PDB entry 7UKP | X-ray diffraction, 2.80 A resolution | chains A and L of the 4 polymer chains in the assembly

# Chain A
Name: Integrin alpha-IIb heavy chain
Source organism: Homo sapiens
Reference sequence: P08514 (ITA2B_HUMAN); residues 1-457 here correspond to UniProt positions 32-488 (UniProt number = residue number + 31)
Amino-acid sequence (457 residues; numbered 1 to 457; the number before each row is that of its first residue):
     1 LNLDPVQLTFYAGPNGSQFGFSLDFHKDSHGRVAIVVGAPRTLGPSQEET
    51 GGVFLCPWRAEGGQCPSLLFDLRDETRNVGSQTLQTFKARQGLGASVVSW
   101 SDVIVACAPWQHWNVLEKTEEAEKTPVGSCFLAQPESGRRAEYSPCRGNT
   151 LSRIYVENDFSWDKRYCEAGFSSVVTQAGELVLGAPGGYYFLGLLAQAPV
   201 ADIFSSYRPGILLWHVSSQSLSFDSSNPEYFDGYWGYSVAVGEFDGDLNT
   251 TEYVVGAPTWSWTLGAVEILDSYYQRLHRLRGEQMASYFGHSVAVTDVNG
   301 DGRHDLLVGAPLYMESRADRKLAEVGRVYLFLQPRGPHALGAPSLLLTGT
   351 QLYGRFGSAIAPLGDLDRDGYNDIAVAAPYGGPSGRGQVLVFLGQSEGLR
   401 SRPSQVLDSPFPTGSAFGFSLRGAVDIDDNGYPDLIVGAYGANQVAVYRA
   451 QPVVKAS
Disordered / not traced: 455-457
Disulfides: C56-C65, C107-C130, C146-C167
Curated features (UniProtKB/Swiss-Prot):
  - binding site (Ca(2+)): E243, D245, D247, T250, E252, D297, N299, D301, R303, D305, D365, D367, D369, Y371, D373, D426, D428, N430, Y432, D434
  - glycosylation (N-linked (GlcNAc...) asparagine): N15, N249

# Chain L
Name: 10E5 Fab light chain
Source organism: Mus musculus
Notes: antibody fragment or engineered binder
Amino-acid sequence (214 residues; numbered 1 to 214; the number before each row is that of its first residue):
     1 DILMTQSPSSMSVSLGDTVSITCHASQGISSNIGWLQQKPGKSFMGLIYY
    51 GTNLVDGVPSRFSGSGSGADYSLTISSLDSEDFADYYCVQYAQLPYTFGG
   101 GTKLEIKRADAAPTVSIFPPSSEQLTSGGASVVCFLNNFYPKDINVKWKI
   151 DGSERQNGVLNSWTDQDSKDSTYSMSSTLTLTKDEYERHNSYTCEATHKT
   201 STSPIVKSFNRNEC
Disulfides: C23-C88, C134-C194

# How chain A and chain L interact
Contacting residue pairs (18; chain A residue first):
  R77(A) with N32(L), hydrogen bond; Y50(L); Y91(L)
  N78(A) with N32(L), hydrogen bond (backbone-side chain)
  V79(A) with N32(L); Y91(L); A92(L)
  G80(A) with Y91(L), hydrogen bond (backbone-backbone); A92(L), hydrogen bond (backbone-backbone); L94(L)
  S81(A) with A92(L), hydrogen bond (backbone-backbone); Q93(L); L94(L), hydrogen bond (side chain-backbone)
  R208(A) with Y49(L); N53(L)
  P209(A) with Y50(L)
  G210(A) with Y50(L), hydrogen bond (backbone-side chain)
  I211(A) with Y50(L), hydrophobic
Other interface residues (no listed pair), chain L (9 interface residues in all): S30

# In short
Chain A and chain L each contribute 9 residues to their interface, with 7 hydrogen bonds. Polar contacts
include R77(A)-N32(L), N78(A)-N32(L) and S81(A)-L94(L). Curated annotation (UniProt) lists 20 Ca2+-binding
residues on chain A.
Chain A is Integrin alpha-IIb heavy chain (Homo sapiens) and chain L is 10E5 Fab light chain (Mus musculus);
the structure, Integrin alpha IIB beta3 complex with a gantofiban analog, was determined by X-ray diffraction,
deposited together with 7L8P, 7TCT, 7TD8, 7THO, 7TMZ, 7TPD and 15 further entries.
